PDB entry 6JCJ | X-ray diffraction, 2.50 A resolution | chains D and E of the 6 polymer chains in the assembly

# Chain D
Protein: Tubulin beta-2B chain
From: Bos taurus
UniProt: Q6B856 (TBB2B_BOVIN); residues 1-445 here = UniProt positions 1-445
Chain sequence (445 residues; row label = number of the first residue in the row):
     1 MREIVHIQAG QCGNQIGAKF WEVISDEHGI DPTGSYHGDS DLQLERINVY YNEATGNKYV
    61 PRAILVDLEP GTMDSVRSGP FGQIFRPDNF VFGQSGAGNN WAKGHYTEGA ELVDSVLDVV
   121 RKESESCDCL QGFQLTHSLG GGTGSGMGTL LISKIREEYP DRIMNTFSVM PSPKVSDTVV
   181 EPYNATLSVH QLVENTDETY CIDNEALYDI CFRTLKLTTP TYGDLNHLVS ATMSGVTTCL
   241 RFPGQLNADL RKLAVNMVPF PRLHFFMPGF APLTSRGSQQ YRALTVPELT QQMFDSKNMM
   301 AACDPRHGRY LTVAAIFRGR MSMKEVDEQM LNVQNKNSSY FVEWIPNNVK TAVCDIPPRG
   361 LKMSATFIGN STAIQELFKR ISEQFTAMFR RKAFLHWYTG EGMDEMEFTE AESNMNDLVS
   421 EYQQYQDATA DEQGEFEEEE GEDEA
Unresolved in the structure: 274-283, 432-445
Small-molecule neighbours:
  - BG0 ((4R)-2,7,8-triamino-4-(3-bromo-4,5-dimethoxyphenyl)-4H-1-benzopyran-3-carbonitrile): Val236, Cys239, Leu240, Leu246, Asn247, Ala248, Asp249, Lys252, Leu253, Asn256, Met257, Val313, Ala314, Ala315, Ile316, Asn347, Asn348, Val349, Lys350, Thr351, Ala352, Ile368
  - GTP (guanosine-5'-triphosphate): Gly10, Gln11, Cys12, Gln15, Asp67, Ala97, Gly98, Asn99, Ser138, Gly140, Gly141, Gly142, Thr143, Gly144, Val169, Pro171, Val175, Ser176, Glu181, Asn204, Leu207, Tyr222, Leu225, Asn226
Curated features (UniProtKB/Swiss-Prot):
  - motif: Met1 to Ile4 (MREI motif)
  - binding site (GTP): Gln11, Glu69, Ser138, Gly142, Thr143, Gly144, Asn204, Asn226
  - binding site (Mg(2+)): Glu69
  - modified residue: Ser40 (Phosphoserine), Thr55 (Phosphothreonine), Lys58 (N6-acetyllysine), Ser172 (Phosphoserine), Thr285 (Phosphothreonine), Thr290 (Phosphothreonine), Arg318 (Omega-N-methylarginine), Glu438 (5-glutamyl polyglutamate)
  - cross-link (Glycyl lysine isopeptide (Lys-Gly)): Lys58 (interchain with G-Cter in ubiquitin), Lys324 (interchain with G-Cter in ubiquitin)

# Chain E
Protein: Stathmin-4
From: Rattus norvegicus
UniProt: P63043 (STMN4_RAT); residues 5-145 here correspond to UniProt positions 49-189 (UniProt number = residue number + 44)
Chain sequence (143 residues; numbered 3 to 145; the number before each row is that of its first residue):
     3 MADMEVIELN KCTSGQSFEV ILKPPSFDGV PEFNASLPRR RDPSLEEIQK KLEAAEERRK
    63 YQEAELLKHL AEKREHEREV IQKAIEENNN FIKMAKEKLA QKMESNKENR EAHLAAMLER
   123 LQEKDKHAEE VRKNKELKEE ASR
Unresolved in the structure: 3-5, 28-43, 142-145
Differences from the reference sequence: expression tag (3-4)
Curated features (UniProtKB/Swiss-Prot):
  - modified residue: Ser46 (Phosphoserine)

# Interface between chain D and chain E
Pairs across the interface - 21 pairs, chain D then chain E:
  Tyr106(D) with His129(E); Ala130(E), hydrophobic; Val133(E), hydrophobic; Arg134(E), hydrogen bond (backbone-side chain)
  Thr107(D) with Lys137(E)
  Ala110(D) with Arg134(E)
  Ser153(D) with Leu123(E); Lys126(E)
  Lys154(D) with Asp127(E), salt bridge
  Arg156(D) with Leu123(E)
  Glu157(D) with Leu120(E); Leu123(E); Gln124(E); Asp127(E)
  Pro160(D) with Met119(E), hydrophobic
  Gln191(D) with Lys126(E)
  Gly400(D) with Lys137(E)
  Glu401(D) with Val133(E)
  Gly402(D) with Val133(E); Asn136(E)
  Glu407(D) with His129(E), salt bridge
Interface residues without a listed pair, chain D (16 interface residues in all): Asp161, Thr399, Met403
Interface residues without a listed pair, chain E (15 interface residues in all): Arg112, Leu116, Lys140

# In short
16 residues of chain D face 15 of chain E across their interface; the contacts include 1 hydrogen bond and 2
salt bridges. Polar pairs include Lys154(D)-Asp127(E), Glu407(D)-His129(E) and Tyr106(D)-Arg134(E). Chain D
binds GTP and compound BG0.
Here chain D is Tubulin beta-2B chain (Bos taurus) and chain E is Stathmin-4 (Rattus norvegicus). Entry 6JCJ
(Structure of crolibulin in complex with tubulin) was determined by X-ray diffraction.
